PDB entry 7UVC | X-ray diffraction, 3.05 A resolution | chains V and U of the 3 polymer chains in the assembly

== Chain V (and U) ==
Molecule: E3 ubiquitin-protein ligase BRE1
Organism: Saccharomyces cerevisiae S288C
Notes: EC 2.3.2.27; chain U of this document is another copy of the same molecule, construct and numbering; everything in this record applies to it too
Reference sequence: Q07457 (BRE1_YEAST); residues 1-212 here = UniProt positions 1-212
Amino-acid sequence (212 residues; each row starts with the number of its first residue):
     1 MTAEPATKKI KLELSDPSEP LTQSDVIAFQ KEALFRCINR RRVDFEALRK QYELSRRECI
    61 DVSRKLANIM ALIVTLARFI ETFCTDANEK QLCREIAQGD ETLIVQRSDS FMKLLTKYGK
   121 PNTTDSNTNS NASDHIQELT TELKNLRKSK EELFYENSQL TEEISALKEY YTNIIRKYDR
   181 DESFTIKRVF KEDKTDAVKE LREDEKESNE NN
Unresolved in the structure: 1-14, 122-129, 183-212 (chain U: 1-20, 122-131, 192-212)

== Interface between chain V and chain U ==
Contacting residue pairs - 170 pairs, chain V then chain U:
  Ser-15(V) with Arg-188(U)
  Ala-28(V) with Thr-185(U)
  Phe-29(V) with Thr-185(U); Ile-186(U), hydrophobic; Val-189(U), hydrophobic
  Gln-30(V) with Lys-31(U), hydrogen bond
  Lys-31(V) with Val-26(U); Ile-27(U), hydrogen bond (side chain-backbone); Phe-29(U)
  Glu-32(V) with Val-26(U); Ser-183(U), hydrogen bond; Phe-184(U), hydrogen bond (side chain-backbone); Thr-185(U), hydrogen bond
  Leu-34(V) with Lys-31(U); Leu-34(U), hydrophobic; Phe-35(U), hydrophobic; Ile-38(U), hydrophobic
  Phe-35(V) with Leu-21(U); Thr-22(U); Gln-23(U); Val-26(U), hydrophobic
  Arg-36(V) with Asp-179(U); Arg-180(U); Ser-183(U), hydrogen bond; Thr-185(U); Ile-186(U)
  Ile-38(V) with Leu-34(U); Cys-37(U), hydrophobic; Ile-38(U), hydrophobic
  Asn-39(V) with Asp-179(U), hydrogen bond
  Arg-40(V) with Arg-176(U)
  Arg-41(V) with Arg-41(U); Arg-42(U)
  Arg-42(V) with Leu-21(U), hydrogen bond (side chain-backbone); Arg-41(U)
  Asp-44(V) with Phe-45(U)
  Phe-45(V) with Phe-45(U), hydrophobic; Leu-48(U)
  Leu-48(V) with Leu-48(U), hydrophobic; Arg-49(U)
  Arg-49(V) with Leu-48(U)
  Gln-51(V) with Tyr-52(U); Lys-168(U), hydrogen bond
  Tyr-52(V) with Leu-48(U), hydrophobic; Gln-51(U); Tyr-52(U), hydrophobic
  Ser-55(V) with Ser-55(U), hydrogen bond; Arg-56(U), hydrogen bond
  Arg-56(V) with Ser-55(U)
  Cys-59(V) with Ser-55(U); Glu-58(U); Cys-59(U), hydrogen bond (side chain-backbone)
  Val-62(V) with Val-62(U), hydrophobic; Ser-63(U); Leu-66(U), hydrophobic
  Ser-63(V) with Val-62(U)
  Lys-65(V) with Leu-66(U); Glu-101(U), salt bridge
  Leu-66(V) with Ile-69(U), hydrophobic
  Asn-68(V) with Glu-101(U), hydrogen bond; Val-105(U)
  Ile-69(V) with Ile-69(U), hydrophobic; Ile-73(U), hydrophobic; Glu-101(U); Val-105(U), hydrophobic
  Met-70(V) with Ile-69(U)
  Leu-72(V) with Ile-73(U), hydrophobic; Ile-104(U), hydrophobic; Ser-108(U)
  Ile-73(V) with Ile-69(U), hydrophobic
  Thr-75(V) with Met-112(U)
  Leu-76(V) with Leu-76(U), hydrophobic; Met-112(U), hydrophobic; Leu-115(U), hydrophobic
  Phe-79(V) with Met-112(U), hydrophobic; Leu-115(U); Thr-116(U)
  Phe-83(V) with Gly-119(U)
  Glu-101(V) with Lys-65(U), salt bridge
  Ile-104(V) with Asn-68(U), hydrogen bond (backbone-side chain)
  Val-105(V) with Asn-68(U)
  Ser-108(V) with Asn-68(U), hydrogen bond; Leu-72(U)
  Met-112(V) with Leu-72(U); Thr-75(U)
  Leu-115(V) with Leu-76(U), hydrophobic
  Thr-116(V) with Phe-79(U)
  Tyr-118(V) with Gly-119(U); Pro-121(U), hydrophobic
  Gly-119(V) with Ile-80(U); Tyr-118(U); Gly-119(U)
  Lys-120(V) with Phe-79(U); Phe-83(U); Tyr-118(U); Gly-119(U); Lys-120(U)
  Pro-121(V) with Phe-83(U); Tyr-118(U); Lys-120(U); Pro-121(U)
  Ile-136(V) with His-135(U); Ile-136(U), hydrophobic; Leu-139(U), hydrophobic
  Leu-139(V) with Leu-143(U), hydrophobic
  Thr-140(V) with Thr-75(U)
  Glu-142(V) with Leu-143(U)
  Leu-143(V) with Leu-139(U), hydrophobic; Glu-142(U); Leu-143(U), hydrophobic; Leu-146(U)
  Lys-144(V) with Ala-71(U); Leu-72(U); Thr-75(U)
  Leu-146(V) with Leu-143(U); Leu-146(U), hydrophobic; Arg-147(U)
  Arg-147(V) with Val-74(U); Thr-75(U); Arg-78(U); Glu-142(U), salt bridge; Leu-146(U)
  Lys-148(V) with Ala-67(U); Ala-71(U)
  Ser-149(V) with Lys-150(U)
  Lys-150(V) with Leu-146(U); Leu-153(U)
  Glu-151(V) with Ala-67(U)
  Glu-152(V) with Arg-64(U), salt bridge; Ala-67(U)
  Leu-153(V) with Lys-150(U); Leu-153(U), hydrophobic
  Tyr-155(V) with Ser-63(U); Leu-66(U); Ala-67(U), hydrophobic; Met-70(U); Glu-101(U)
  Glu-156(V) with Arg-56(U), salt bridge; Ile-60(U); Asn-157(U)
  Asn-157(V) with Leu-153(U), hydrogen bond (side chain-backbone); Glu-156(U); Asn-157(U); Leu-160(U)
  Gln-159(V) with Arg-56(U), hydrogen bond; Cys-59(U), hydrogen bond; Ser-63(U), hydrogen bond
  Leu-160(V) with Asn-157(U); Ile-164(U), hydrophobic
  Thr-161(V) with Leu-160(U)
  Glu-163(V) with Tyr-52(U), hydrogen bond; Ile-164(U)
  Ile-164(V) with Leu-160(U), hydrophobic; Glu-163(U); Ile-164(U), hydrophobic; Leu-167(U), hydrophobic
  Leu-167(V) with Lys-168(U)
  Lys-168(V) with Leu-167(U); Tyr-171(U)
  Tyr-171(V) with Lys-168(U); Tyr-171(U), hydrophobic; Thr-172(U)
  Ile-175(V) with Tyr-171(U), hydrophobic; Ile-175(U), hydrophobic; Tyr-178(U), hydrophobic
  Tyr-178(V) with Ile-175(U), hydrophobic; Tyr-178(U), hydrophobic; Asp-179(U), hydrogen bond; Glu-182(U)
  Asp-179(V) with Tyr-178(U), hydrogen bond
Also at the interface, not in a pair above, chain V (83 interface residues in all): Ile-27, Cys-37, Val-43, Glu-58, Phe-111, Phe-154, Thr-172, Ile-174
Also at the interface, not in a pair above, chain U (89 interface residues in all): Asp-44, Ser-149, Phe-154, Thr-161, Ile-174, Phe-190

== Overview ==
Chain V and chain U form an interface of 83 and 89 residues respectively; the contacts include 22 hydrogen
bonds and 5 salt bridges. Polar contacts include Lys-65(V)/Glu-101(U), Arg-147(V)/Glu-142(U) and
Glu-152(V)/Arg-64(U).
Both chains are E3 ubiquitin-protein ligase BRE1 (Saccharomyces cerevisiae S288C). Entry 7UVC (Rad6(P43L)-Bre1
Complex) was determined by X-ray diffraction (same publication as 7UV8).
